PDB entry 7ZRC | electron microscopy, 3.50 A resolution | chains H and L of the 9 polymer chains in the assembly

# Chain H
Name: Omi-38 Fab Heavy Chain
Organism: Homo sapiens
Notes: antibody fragment or engineered binder
Amino-acid sequence (118 residues; row label = number of the first residue in the row):
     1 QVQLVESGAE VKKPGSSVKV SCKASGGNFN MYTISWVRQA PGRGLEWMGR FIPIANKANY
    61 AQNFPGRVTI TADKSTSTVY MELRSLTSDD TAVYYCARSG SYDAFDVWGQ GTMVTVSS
Disulfide bonds: Cys22-Cys96

# Chain L
Name: Omi-38 Fab Light Chain
Organism: Homo sapiens
Notes: antibody fragment or engineered binder
Amino-acid sequence (108 residues; numbered 1 to 108; the number before each row is that of its first residue):
     1 AIRMTQSPST LSASVGDRVT ITCRASQTIN SWLAWYQQKP GKAPKLLIYD ASNLESGVPS
    61 RFSGSGSGTE FTLTISSLQP DDFATYYCQQ YESYSPITFG QGTRLEIK
Disulfide bonds: Cys23-Cys88

# Chain H / chain L interface
Contacting residue pairs (30; chain H residue first):
  Val37(H) - Phe99(L)  hydrophobic
  Gln39(H) - Gln38(L)  hydrogen bond
  Gln39(H) - Tyr87(L)
  Gly44(H) - Tyr87(L)
  Leu45(H) - Gln38(L)
  Leu45(H) - Pro44(L)  hydrophobic
  Leu45(H) - Tyr87(L)
  Leu45(H) - Phe99(L)
  Trp47(H) - Tyr94(L)
  Trp47(H) - Ile97(L)
  Arg50(H) - Tyr94(L)
  Ala61(H) - Pro96(L)  hydrophobic
  Gln62(H) - Ala1(L)
  Gln62(H) - Ser95(L)
  Gln62(H) - Pro96(L)
  Tyr95(H) - Gln38(L)
  Tyr95(H) - Ala43(L)  hydrophobic
  Tyr102(H) - Tyr49(L)  hydrophobic
  Tyr102(H) - Tyr91(L)
  Asp103(H) - Tyr91(L)
  Asp103(H) - Tyr94(L)  hydrogen bond
  Ala104(H) - Leu46(L)  hydrophobic
  Phe105(H) - Tyr36(L)  hydrogen bond (backbone-side chain)
  Phe105(H) - Leu46(L)
  Phe105(H) - Gln89(L)
  Phe105(H) - Phe99(L)  hydrophobic
  Trp108(H) - Tyr36(L)
  Trp108(H) - Ala43(L)  hydrophobic
  Trp108(H) - Pro44(L)  hydrogen bond (side chain-backbone)
  Gly109(H) - Ala43(L)
Interface residues without a listed pair, chain H (19 interface residues in all): Arg43, Tyr60, Asn63, Asp106
Interface residues without a listed pair, chain L (19 interface residues in all): Ala34, Lys42, Asp50, Glu55

# In short
Chain H and chain L each contribute 19 residues to their interface; the contacts include 4 hydrogen bonds.
Polar contacts include Gln39(H)-Gln38(L), Asp103(H)-Tyr94(L) and Phe105(H)-Tyr36(L).
Here chain H is Omi-38 Fab Heavy Chain and chain L is Omi-38 Fab Light Chain, both from Homo sapiens. Entry
7ZRC (Omi-38 fab in complex with sars-cov-2 beta spike) was determined by electron microscopy, deposited
together with 7ZF6, 7ZF7, 7ZFD, 7ZFF, 7ZR7 and 7ZR8.
